6MHN - chain A; structure by X-ray diffraction, 1.67 A resolution.

Chain A:
Protein: Photoactive yellow protein
Organism: Halorhodospira halophila
UniProtKB: P16113 (PYP_HALHA); residue numbers follow UniProt; this construct covers 1-125
Amino-acid sequence (125 residues; row label = number of the first residue in the row):
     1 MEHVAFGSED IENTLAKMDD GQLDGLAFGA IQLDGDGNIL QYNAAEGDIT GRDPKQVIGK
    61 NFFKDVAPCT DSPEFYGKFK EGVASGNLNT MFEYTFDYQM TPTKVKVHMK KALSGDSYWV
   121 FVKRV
Covalently attached groups: (2E)-3-(3-chloro-4-hydroxyphenyl)prop-2-enoic acid (YAZ) linked to C69
Small-molecule neighbours: YAZ ((2E)-3-(3-chloro-4-hydroxyphenyl)prop-2-enoic acid): I31, Y42, E46, T50, R52, F62, V66, A67, P68, T70, F96, D97, Y98, M100
UniProt features mapped onto this chain:
  - modified residue: C69 (S-(4-hydroxycinnamyl)cysteine)
Reported in the primary citation:
  - binding site for YAZ: Y42, E46

Overview:
Compound YAZ is covalently linked to C69. The paper reports a binding site for YAZ at Y42 and E46.
Chain A is Photoactive yellow protein (Halorhodospira halophila); the structure, Photoactive Yellow Protein
with covalently bound 3-chloro-4-hydroxycinnamic acid chromophore, was determined by X-ray diffraction (same
publication as 6MHI, 6MKT and 6MMD).
